Entry 7PUA (electron microscopy, 3.60 A resolution); this record covers chains CA and CQ of the 84 polymer chains in the assembly.

[Chain CA]
Molecule: 9S rRNA
From: Trypanosoma brucei brucei
Sequence (621 nucleotides; numbered 1 to 621; the number before each row is that of its first residue):
     1 UAAAUUAUGG UCAAUUGUUA GUAUUCAUAU UAAUUUUUUU AAAUGUUUUA UCAUUUUAUA
    61 AAGGUUUAUU UUUGAAAGAU UUUUUGUAUA AAAUUUUAGG AAUAGUUAAU AAUAAUUUAU
   121 AAUUUUGAUU AGAUUGUUUU GUUAAUGCUA UUAGAUGGGU GUGGAAAAAU AAAAAAAAUA
   181 AUUAAUAUAU AUCAAUAAUA AAUUAAAUUA AUCUAUUAGU CAGAAAUGGA UGCCAGCCGU
   241 UGCGGUAAUU UCUAUGCUUU UAAAUAUUAU ACAAUUAUCA UAUUAAAUUG UUAAGUGCUG
   301 AUUUAACCAA UAAAAAUAUA AAUAAUUUUU AUUUGUUUUU AAACACCAUU AGGUAUAUGC
   361 AAAUAUAAAA UUAUAGUAAU UAUAAAUUAU AUUAUAUUAU AUUUAUUCAU AUAAUUAAUA
   421 GGAUAAUAUU UGUAGUUUUU GAUACCAUGA UAAGGAUUAU AAAUUGAAAG UGUUAAUAUC
   481 AUAAUCAAAA UUUAUUAUUU AUAUUAAAUA UGUAUGUGUA GAUAAAAUAA GAAAUUAAAA
   541 AGGUAUUGUU GCCCACCAAU UUUUAUAAUA AAAAUAACGU GCAGUAAUUA AUAUAUUUAU
   601 AAAAAUAUAU UUUUUUUUUU U
Not modelled in the structure: 186-197, 208-215, 274-284, 330-344, 357-401, 533-551, 612-621
Differences from the reference sequence: expression tag (614-621)
Metal / ion sites: Mg2+ site 1 near U65 (its only coordinating residue here); Mg2+ site 2: A68, U94, U95; Mg2+ site 3 near A76 (its only coordinating residue here); Mg2+ site 4 near A128 (its only coordinating residue here)

[Chain CQ]
Name: 30S Ribosomal protein S17, putative
From: Trypanosoma brucei brucei
UniProt: C9ZYU9 (C9ZYU9_TRYB9); residue numbers follow UniProt; this construct covers 1-307
Chain sequence (307 residues; each row starts with the number of its first residue):
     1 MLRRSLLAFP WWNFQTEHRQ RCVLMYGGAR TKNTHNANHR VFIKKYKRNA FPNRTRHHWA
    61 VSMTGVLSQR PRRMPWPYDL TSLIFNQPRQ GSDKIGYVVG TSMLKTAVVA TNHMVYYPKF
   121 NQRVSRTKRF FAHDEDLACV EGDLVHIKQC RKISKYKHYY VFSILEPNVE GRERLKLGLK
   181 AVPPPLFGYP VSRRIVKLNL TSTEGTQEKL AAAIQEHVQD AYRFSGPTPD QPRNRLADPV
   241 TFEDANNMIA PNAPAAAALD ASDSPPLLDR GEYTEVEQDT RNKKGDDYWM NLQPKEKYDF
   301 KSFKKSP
Not modelled in the structure: 1-9, 257-307

[How chain CA and chain CQ interact]
Contacting residue pairs (164; chain CA residue first):
  A32(CA) with Asn33(CQ), hydrogen bond to the sugar; Ala37(CQ), base contact
  A33(CA) with Asn33(CQ), sugar contact; His35(CQ), sugar contact
  U66(CA) with Met63(CQ), base contact; Thr64(CQ), base contact; Gly65(CQ), base contact; Gln69(CQ), base contact
  U67(CA) with Lys128(CQ), base contact
  A90(CA) with Arg89(CQ), hydrogen bond to the base; Lys152(CQ), phosphate contact
  A91(CA) with Arg89(CQ), hydrogen bond to the base; Gln90(CQ), base contact; Gln149(CQ), hydrogen bond to the sugar; Lys152(CQ), salt bridge to the phosphate; His158(CQ), hydrogen bond to the phosphate
  A92(CA) with Gln90(CQ), base contact; Gly91(CQ), sugar contact; Lys94(CQ), hydrogen bond to the sugar; Phe130(CQ), sugar contact; Gln149(CQ), sugar contact; His158(CQ), salt bridge to the phosphate
  A93(CA) with Pro75(CQ), sugar contact; His113(CQ), hydrogen bond to the phosphate; Lys128(CQ), salt bridge to the phosphate
  U94(CA) with Val66(CQ), base contact; Leu67(CQ), sugar contact; Arg73(CQ), hydrogen bond to the sugar; Pro75(CQ), sugar contact; His113(CQ), salt bridge to the phosphate; Val115(CQ), sugar contact; Arg126(CQ), salt bridge to the phosphate
  U95(CA) with Val66(CQ), sugar contact; Arg73(CQ), salt bridge to the phosphate; Arg126(CQ), salt bridge to the phosphate
  U96(CA) with Ser62(CQ), sugar contact; Met63(CQ), hydrogen bond to the sugar; Gln69(CQ), hydrogen bond to the sugar; Arg73(CQ), salt bridge to the phosphate
  U97(CA) with Arg56(CQ), hydrogen bond to the sugar; His57(CQ), hydrogen bond to the sugar; His58(CQ), base contact
  A98(CA) with Arg48(CQ), base contact; His57(CQ), sugar contact; Trp59(CQ), hydrogen bond to the phosphate; Ala60(CQ), hydrogen bond to the phosphate
  G99(CA) with Asn49(CQ), hydrogen bond to the base; Phe51(CQ), base contact; Arg56(CQ), salt bridge to the phosphate; His57(CQ), stacking on the base; Trp59(CQ), hydrogen bond to the base
  G100(CA) with Arg54(CQ), phosphate contact; Thr55(CQ), sugar contact; Arg56(CQ), base contact; His57(CQ), phosphate contact; Arg193(CQ), salt bridge to the phosphate
  A101(CA) with Arg54(CQ), sugar contact; Ser192(CQ), sugar contact; Arg193(CQ), salt bridge to the phosphate
  A102(CA) with Val191(CQ), sugar contact; Ser192(CQ), hydrogen bond to the phosphate; Arg193(CQ), hydrogen bond to the phosphate
  U107(CA) with Met103(CQ), hydrogen bond to the sugar; Phe131(CQ), sugar contact; Lys155(CQ), salt bridge to the phosphate; Tyr156(CQ), phosphate contact
  A108(CA) with Met103(CQ), sugar contact; Leu104(CQ), hydrogen bond to the sugar; Thr106(CQ), hydrogen bond to the sugar; Ser154(CQ), hydrogen bond to the phosphate; Lys155(CQ), hydrogen bond to the phosphate; Tyr156(CQ), hydrogen bond to the phosphate; Lys157(CQ), hydrogen bond to the phosphate
  A109(CA) with Leu104(CQ), sugar contact; Lys105(CQ), phosphate contact; Ile153(CQ), phosphate contact; Ser154(CQ), phosphate contact; Lys157(CQ), salt bridge to the phosphate
  U110(CA) with Lys105(CQ), salt bridge to the phosphate
  U120(CA) with Lys180(CQ), base contact
  A121(CA) with Ser102(CQ), hydrogen bond to the phosphate; Met103(CQ), sugar contact
  A122(CA) with Ser102(CQ), hydrogen bond to the phosphate; Met103(CQ), sugar contact; Phe131(CQ), phosphate contact
  U123(CA) with Arg129(CQ), salt bridge to the phosphate; Phe131(CQ), phosphate contact
  U124(CA) with Tyr189(CQ), stacking on the base
  U125(CA) with Tyr189(CQ), hydrogen bond to the phosphate; Pro190(CQ), base contact
  U126(CA) with Thr127(CQ), base contact
  A128(CA) with Thr55(CQ), hydrogen bond to the base
  U129(CA) with Thr55(CQ), hydrogen bond to the base
  U130(CA) with Asn53(CQ), hydrogen bond to the base
  A131(CA) with Pro52(CQ), hydrogen bond to the sugar; Asn53(CQ), hydrogen bond to the base; Arg56(CQ), base contact
  G132(CA) with Phe51(CQ), sugar contact; His58(CQ), hydrogen bond to the sugar; Ser62(CQ), base contact
  A133(CA) with His58(CQ), sugar contact; Ser62(CQ), hydrogen bond to the base
  U134(CA) with Thr64(CQ), sugar contact
  G136(CA) with Val66(CQ), phosphate contact
  U137(CA) with Val66(CQ), base contact; Leu67(CQ), hydrogen bond to the phosphate; Ser68(CQ), hydrogen bond to the phosphate
  U138(CA) with Phe14(CQ), base contact; Gln15(CQ), hydrogen bond to the base; His18(CQ), salt bridge to the phosphate
  U139(CA) with His18(CQ), base contact; Cys22(CQ), base contact; Arg30(CQ), hydrogen bond to the sugar
  U140(CA) with Thr31(CQ), phosphate contact; Asn33(CQ), hydrogen bond to the sugar; Thr34(CQ), hydrogen bond to the sugar; Asn36(CQ), base contact
  G141(CA) with Asn33(CQ), sugar contact; Asn36(CQ), sugar contact
  U146(CA) with Tyr116(CQ), hydrogen bond to the base; Pro118(CQ), hydrogen bond to the sugar; Lys119(CQ), sugar contact
  G147(CA) with Arg72(CQ), phosphate contact; Lys119(CQ), hydrogen bond to the phosphate
  C148(CA) with Arg70(CQ), phosphate contact; Lys119(CQ), salt bridge to the phosphate
  U149(CA) with Asn36(CQ), hydrogen bond to the sugar; Met63(CQ), phosphate contact; Arg70(CQ), salt bridge to the phosphate; Arg72(CQ), hydrogen bond to the base
  A150(CA) with Thr34(CQ), hydrogen bond to the base; His35(CQ), sugar contact; Asn36(CQ), sugar contact; Arg40(CQ), salt bridge to the phosphate; Arg70(CQ), salt bridge to the phosphate
  U151(CA) with Arg30(CQ), hydrogen bond to the sugar; Thr34(CQ), sugar contact
  A153(CA) with Arg30(CQ), salt bridge to the phosphate
  U267(CA) with His39(CQ), hydrogen bond to the sugar
  U268(CA) with Ala37(CQ), hydrogen bond to the sugar; His39(CQ), hydrogen bond to the phosphate
  A269(CA) with Asn36(CQ), hydrogen bond to the sugar; Ala37(CQ), sugar contact
  A321(CA) with Asn121(CQ), hydrogen bond to the base; Gln122(CQ), base contact; Arg123(CQ), salt bridge to the phosphate
  U564(CA) with Arg48(CQ), sugar contact
  A565(CA) with Lys44(CQ), salt bridge to the phosphate; Tyr46(CQ), phosphate contact; Lys47(CQ), phosphate contact; Arg48(CQ), hydrogen bond to the phosphate
  U566(CA) with Lys47(CQ), phosphate contact
  A567(CA) with Ser225(CQ), sugar contact
  A568(CA) with Pro229(CQ), sugar contact; Arg233(CQ), hydrogen bond to the phosphate
  U569(CA) with Pro227(CQ), hydrogen bond to the sugar; Thr228(CQ), sugar contact; Pro229(CQ), sugar contact; Arg233(CQ), salt bridge to the phosphate
  A570(CA) with Pro227(CQ), sugar contact; Thr228(CQ), sugar contact; Pro229(CQ), phosphate contact; Asp230(CQ), hydrogen bond to the phosphate; Arg233(CQ), salt bridge to the phosphate
Other interface residues (no listed pair), chain CA (61 interface residues in all): A68, U106
Other interface residues (no listed pair), chain CQ (92 interface residues in all): Tyr26, Asn38, Ala50, Pro71, Met74, Met114, His133, Tyr159, Ala237

[Overview]
61 residues of chain CA and 92 residues of chain CQ are in contact, with 57 hydrogen bonds, 25 salt bridges
and 2 aromatic stacking contacts. Among the polar pairs are A90(CA)-Arg89(CQ), A91(CA)-Arg89(CQ) and
G99(CA)-Asn49(CQ).
Here chain CA is 9S rRNA and chain CQ is 30S Ribosomal protein S17, putative, both from Trypanosoma brucei
brucei. Entry 7PUA (Middle assembly intermediate of the Trypanosoma brucei mitoribosomal small subunit) was
determined by electron microscopy, deposited together with 7PUB.
